Entry 7AIB (electron microscopy, 4.70 A resolution (low resolution: residue-level contacts below are approximate; hydrogen-bond / salt-bridge calls are withheld)); this record covers chains B and C of the 5 polymer chains in the assembly.

== Chain B ==
Name: DNA mismatch repair protein MutS
Source organism: Escherichia coli (strain K12)
UniProt: P23909 (MUTS_ECOLI); residues 1-853 here = UniProt positions 1-853
Amino-acid sequence (853 residues; numbered 1 to 853; the number before each row is that of its first residue):
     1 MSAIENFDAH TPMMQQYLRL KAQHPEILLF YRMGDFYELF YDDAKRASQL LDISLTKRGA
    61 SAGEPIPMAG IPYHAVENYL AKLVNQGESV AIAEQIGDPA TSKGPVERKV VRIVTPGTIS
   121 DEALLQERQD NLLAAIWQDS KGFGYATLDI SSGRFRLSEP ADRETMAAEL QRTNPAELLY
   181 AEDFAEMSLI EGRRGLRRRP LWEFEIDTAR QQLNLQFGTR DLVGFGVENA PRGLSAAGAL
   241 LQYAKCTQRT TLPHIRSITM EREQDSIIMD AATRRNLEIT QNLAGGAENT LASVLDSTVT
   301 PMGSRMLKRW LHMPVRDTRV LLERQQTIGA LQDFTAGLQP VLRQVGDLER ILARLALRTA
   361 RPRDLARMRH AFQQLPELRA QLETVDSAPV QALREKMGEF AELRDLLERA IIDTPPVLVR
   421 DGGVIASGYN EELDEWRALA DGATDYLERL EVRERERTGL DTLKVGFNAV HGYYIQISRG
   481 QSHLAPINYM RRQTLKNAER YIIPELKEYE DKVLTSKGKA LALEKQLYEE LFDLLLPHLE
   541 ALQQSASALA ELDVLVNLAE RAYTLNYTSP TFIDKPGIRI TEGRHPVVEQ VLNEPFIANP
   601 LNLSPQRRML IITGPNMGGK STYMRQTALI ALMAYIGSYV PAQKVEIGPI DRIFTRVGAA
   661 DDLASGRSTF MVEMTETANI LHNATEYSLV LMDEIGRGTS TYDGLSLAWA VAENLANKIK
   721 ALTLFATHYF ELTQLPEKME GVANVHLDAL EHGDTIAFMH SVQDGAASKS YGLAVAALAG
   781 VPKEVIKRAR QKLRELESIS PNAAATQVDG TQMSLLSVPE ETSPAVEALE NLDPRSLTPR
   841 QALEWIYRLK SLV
Unresolved in the structure: 1-127, 660-669, 801-853
Construct notes: engineered mutation Ala93 (Cys in P23909), Ser235 (Cys in P23909), Ala239 (Cys in P23909), Cys246 (Asp in P23909), Ser297 (Cys in P23909), Ser569 (Cys in P23909), Val711 (Cys in P23909), Arg835 (Asp in P23909)
Ligand contacts:
  - AMP-PNP (ANP; phosphoaminophosphonic acid-adenylate ester), molecule 1: Arg220, Phe670, Met671
  - AMP-PNP (ANP), molecule 2: Val588, Leu592, Glu594, Phe596, Ile597, Pro615, Asn616, Met617, Gly618, Gly619, Lys620, Ser621, Thr622, His760

== Chain C ==
Name: DNA mismatch repair protein MutL
Source organism: Escherichia coli (strain K12)
UniProt: P23367 (MUTL_ECOLI); numbering as in UniProt (aligned over 1-331)
Amino-acid sequence (351 residues; row label = number of the first residue in the row; numbers below 1 keep their minus sign (Met-19 is residue -19)):
   -19 MGSSHHHHHH SSGLVPRGSH MPIQVLPPQL ANQIAAGEVV ERPASVVKEL VENSLDAGAT
    41 RIDIDIERGG AKLIRIRDNG SGIKKDELAL ALARHATSKI ASLDDLEAII SLGFRGEALA
   101 SISSVSRLTL TSRTAEQQEA WQAYAEGRDM CVTVKPAAHP VGTTLEVLDL FYNTPARRKF
   161 LRTEKTEFNH IDEIIRRIAL ARFDVTINLS HNGKIVRQYR AVPEGGQKER RLGAILGTAF
   221 LEQALAIEWQ HGDLTLRGWV ADPNHTTPAL AEIQYFYVNG RMMRDRLINH AIRQAYEDKL
   281 GADQQPAFVL YLEIDPHQVD VNVHPAKHEV RFHQSRLVHD FIYQGVLSVL Q
Unresolved in the structure: -19 to 19, 74-94, 126-131, 297-314
Construct notes: initiating methionine (-19); expression tag (-18 to 0); engineered mutation Ser61 (Cys in P23367), Cys131 (Asn in P23367), Leu216 (Cys in P23367), Phe256 (Cys in P23367), Tyr276 (Cys in P23367)

== Interface between chain B and chain C ==
Pairs across the interface - 14 pairs, chain B then chain C:
  Trp202(B) with Lys52(C); Arg107(C); Tyr152(C); Arg158(C)
  Glu205(B) with Arg48(C); Lys52(C)
  Asp207(B) with Arg48(C); Lys52(C)
  Thr208(B) with Lys52(C); Arg107(C); Leu148(C)
  Gln212(B) with Arg107(C)
  Leu215(B) with Tyr124(C); Lys135(C)
Interface residues without a listed pair, chain B (8 interface residues in all): Gln211, Gln242
Interface residues without a listed pair, chain C (10 interface residues in all): Asp149, Phe151

== In short ==
Chain B and chain C form an interface of 8 and 10 residues respectively. Chain B binds AMP-PNP.
Here chain B is DNA mismatch repair protein MutS and chain C is DNA mismatch repair protein MutL, both from
Escherichia coli (strain K12). Entry 7AIB (MutS-MutL in clamp state) was determined by electron microscopy
together with 7AI5, 7AI6, 7AI7 and 7AIC from the same study.
